3EPL - chains B and F of the 4 polymer chains in the assembly; structure by X-ray diffraction, 3.60 A resolution.

[Chain B]
Name: tRNA isopentenyltransferase
From: Saccharomyces cerevisiae
Notes: EC 2.5.1.8
Reference sequence: P07884 (MOD5_YEAST); residues 13-421 here = UniProt positions 13-421
Amino-acid sequence (409 residues; each row starts with the number of its first residue):
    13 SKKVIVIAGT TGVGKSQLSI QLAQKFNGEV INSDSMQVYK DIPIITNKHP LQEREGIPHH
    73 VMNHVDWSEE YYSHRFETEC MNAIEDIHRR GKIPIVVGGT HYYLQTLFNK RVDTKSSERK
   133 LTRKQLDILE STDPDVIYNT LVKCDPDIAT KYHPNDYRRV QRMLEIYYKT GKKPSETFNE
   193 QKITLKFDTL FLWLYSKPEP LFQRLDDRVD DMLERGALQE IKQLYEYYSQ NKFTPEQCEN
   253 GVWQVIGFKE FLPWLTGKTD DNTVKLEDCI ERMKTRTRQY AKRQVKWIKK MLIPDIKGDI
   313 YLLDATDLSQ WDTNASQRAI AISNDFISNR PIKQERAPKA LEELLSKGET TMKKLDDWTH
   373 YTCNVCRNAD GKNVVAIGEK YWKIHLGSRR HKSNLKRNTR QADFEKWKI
Not modelled in the structure: 269-275
Bound ions: Zn2+: Cys375, Cys378, His397, His403
Residues lining bound ligands:
  - dimethylallyl diphosphate (DMA): Thr22, Thr23, Gly24, Val25, Gly26, Lys27, Ser28, Asn59, Arg220
  - Mg2+ (MG): Ser28, Asn59, Lys60, His61
Curated features (UniProtKB/Swiss-Prot):
  - zinc finger: Tyr373 to Arg409 (Matrin-type)
  - region: Asp46 to Gln49 (Interaction with substrate tRNA), Arg170 to Arg174 (Interaction with substrate tRNA), Phe199 to Tyr207 (Core aggregation region), Pro210 to Glu232 (Interaction with isopentenylpyrophosphate transferase), Gln256 to Ile258 (Interaction with substrate tRNA), Arg284 to Lys302 (Interaction with substrate tRNA)
  - binding site (ATP): Gly21 to Ser28
  - binding site (dimethylallyl diphosphate): Thr23 to Ser28
  - binding site (Zn(2+)): Cys375, Cys378, His397, His403
  - site (Interaction with substrate tRNA): Thr112, Gln193
From the paper describing this entry:
  - specificity-determining residues: Gln193 (by similarity / conservation)
  - catalytic residues: Thr23, Asp46, Arg220 (proposed by the authors, not directly observed)

[Chain F]
Molecule: tRNA
Sequence (69 nucleotides; numbered 2 to 71; 1 number in that range is skipped by the numbering (no residue carries it; nothing is unmodelled there); the number before each row is that of its first residue):
     2 CUCGUAUGGC GCAGU
    18 GGUAGCGCAG CAGAUUGCAA AUCUGUUGGU CCUUAGUUCG AUCCUGAGUG CGAG

[Interface between chain B and chain F]
Pairs across the interface - 83 pairs, chain B then chain F:
  Asp46(B) with A37(F), hydrogen bond to the base
  Ser47(B) with A36(F), phosphate contact; A37(F), phosphate contact
  Met48(B) with A37(F), base contact
  Tyr83(B) with C35(F), phosphate contact; A36(F), phosphate contact
  Tyr84(B) with A36(F), phosphate contact
  Ser85(B) with A36(F), hydrogen bond to the phosphate
  His86(B) with G34(F), base contact
  Thr112(B) with A36(F), sugar contact; A37(F), hydrogen bond to the phosphate
  Tyr114(B) with U33(F), hydrogen bond to the phosphate; C35(F), hydrogen bond to the phosphate; A36(F), hydrogen bond to the base
  Tyr115(B) with A36(F), hydrogen bond to the phosphate
  Gln117(B) with U33(F), hydrogen bond to the sugar
  Lys122(B) with U33(F), sugar contact; G34(F), phosphate contact
  Arg123(B) with G34(F), phosphate contact
  Val124(B) with U33(F), sugar contact; G34(F), hydrogen bond to the phosphate
  Thr126(B) with G34(F), base contact
  Lys127(B) with G34(F), base contact
  Lys163(B) with A31(F), phosphate contact; U32(F), salt bridge to the phosphate
  Tyr164(B) with U32(F), hydrogen bond to the phosphate; U33(F), hydrogen bond to the phosphate
  His165(B) with U41(F), sugar contact
  Asn167(B) with C40(F), phosphate contact; U41(F), hydrogen bond to the phosphate
  Asp168(B) with C40(F), sugar contact
  Arg170(B) with C35(F), hydrogen bond to the base; A38(F), hydrogen bond to the base; U39(F), sugar contact
  Arg171(B) with A31(F), base contact; U32(F), sugar contact; U33(F), salt bridge to the phosphate; A36(F), base contact; A38(F), hydrogen bond to the base; U39(F), hydrogen bond to the base
  Arg174(B) with G34(F), salt bridge to the phosphate
  Phe190(B) with U33(F), stacking on the base
  Gln193(B) with U33(F), hydrogen bond to the base
  Asn252(B) with A38(F), sugar contact
  Gln256(B) with A37(F), sugar contact; A38(F), phosphate contact
  Arg284(B) with A26(F), salt bridge to the phosphate
  Arg288(B) with A37(F), hydrogen bond to the sugar; A38(F), salt bridge to the phosphate
  Gln291(B) with A26(F), phosphate contact; G27(F), phosphate contact
  Tyr292(B) with A37(F), stacking on the base
  Lys294(B) with G27(F), salt bridge to the phosphate; C28(F), salt bridge to the phosphate
  Arg295(B) with A37(F), sugar contact; A38(F), salt bridge to the phosphate; U39(F), base contact
  Lys298(B) with A29(F), salt bridge to the phosphate
  Trp299(B) with U32(F), base contact; A36(F), base contact
  Lys302(B) with G30(F), salt bridge to the phosphate; A31(F), salt bridge to the phosphate
  Met303(B) with U32(F), phosphate contact
  Lys365(B) with G30(F), phosphate contact
  Lys366(B) with A31(F), phosphate contact
  Leu367(B) with G30(F), sugar contact; A31(F), hydrogen bond to the phosphate
  Trp370(B) with A31(F), phosphate contact; U32(F), phosphate contact
  Asn380(B) with G42(F), hydrogen bond to the phosphate
  Val386(B) with G42(F), phosphate contact
  Tyr393(B) with A29(F), hydrogen bond to the sugar; G30(F), hydrogen bond to the sugar
  Ile396(B) with U43(F), sugar contact
  His397(B) with U43(F), salt bridge to the phosphate
  Ser400(B) with U43(F), hydrogen bond to the phosphate; U44(F), phosphate contact
  Arg401(B) with U44(F), hydrogen bond to the phosphate; G45(F), salt bridge to the phosphate; G46(F), salt bridge to the phosphate
  Arg402(B) with G42(F), salt bridge to the phosphate; U43(F), salt bridge to the phosphate
  Arg412(B) with U20(F), salt bridge to the phosphate
Also at the interface, not in a pair above, chain B (58 interface residues in all): Glu89, Gln173, Met175, Ile178, Thr287, Val387, Gly399
Also at the interface, not in a pair above, chain F (23 interface residues in all): C25

[Overview]
The interface between chain B and chain F involves 58 residues on one side and 23 on the other; the contacts
include 24 hydrogen bonds, 17 salt bridges and 2 aromatic stacking contacts. Polar contacts include
Asp46(B)-A37(F), Tyr114(B)-A36(F) and Arg170(B)-C35(F). From the paper: catalytic residues Thr23(B), Asp46(B)
and Arg220(B); the specificity determinant Gln193(B).
Chain B is tRNA isopentenyltransferase (Saccharomyces cerevisiae) and chain F is tRNA; the structure,
Crystallographic snapshots of eukaryotic dimethylallyltransferase acting on tRNA: Insight into tRNA
recognition and reaction mechanism, was determined by X-ray diffraction, deposited together with 3EPH, 3EPJ
and 3EPK.
